Entry 7Z0H (electron microscopy, 2.60 A resolution); this record covers chains A and H of the 19 polymer chains in the assembly.

Chain A:
Molecule: DNA-directed RNA polymerase III subunit RPC1
Source organism: Saccharomyces cerevisiae S288C
Notes: EC 2.7.7.6
Reference sequence: P04051 (RPC1_YEAST); residues 1-1460 here = UniProt positions 1-1460
Chain sequence (1460 residues; each row starts with the number of its first residue):
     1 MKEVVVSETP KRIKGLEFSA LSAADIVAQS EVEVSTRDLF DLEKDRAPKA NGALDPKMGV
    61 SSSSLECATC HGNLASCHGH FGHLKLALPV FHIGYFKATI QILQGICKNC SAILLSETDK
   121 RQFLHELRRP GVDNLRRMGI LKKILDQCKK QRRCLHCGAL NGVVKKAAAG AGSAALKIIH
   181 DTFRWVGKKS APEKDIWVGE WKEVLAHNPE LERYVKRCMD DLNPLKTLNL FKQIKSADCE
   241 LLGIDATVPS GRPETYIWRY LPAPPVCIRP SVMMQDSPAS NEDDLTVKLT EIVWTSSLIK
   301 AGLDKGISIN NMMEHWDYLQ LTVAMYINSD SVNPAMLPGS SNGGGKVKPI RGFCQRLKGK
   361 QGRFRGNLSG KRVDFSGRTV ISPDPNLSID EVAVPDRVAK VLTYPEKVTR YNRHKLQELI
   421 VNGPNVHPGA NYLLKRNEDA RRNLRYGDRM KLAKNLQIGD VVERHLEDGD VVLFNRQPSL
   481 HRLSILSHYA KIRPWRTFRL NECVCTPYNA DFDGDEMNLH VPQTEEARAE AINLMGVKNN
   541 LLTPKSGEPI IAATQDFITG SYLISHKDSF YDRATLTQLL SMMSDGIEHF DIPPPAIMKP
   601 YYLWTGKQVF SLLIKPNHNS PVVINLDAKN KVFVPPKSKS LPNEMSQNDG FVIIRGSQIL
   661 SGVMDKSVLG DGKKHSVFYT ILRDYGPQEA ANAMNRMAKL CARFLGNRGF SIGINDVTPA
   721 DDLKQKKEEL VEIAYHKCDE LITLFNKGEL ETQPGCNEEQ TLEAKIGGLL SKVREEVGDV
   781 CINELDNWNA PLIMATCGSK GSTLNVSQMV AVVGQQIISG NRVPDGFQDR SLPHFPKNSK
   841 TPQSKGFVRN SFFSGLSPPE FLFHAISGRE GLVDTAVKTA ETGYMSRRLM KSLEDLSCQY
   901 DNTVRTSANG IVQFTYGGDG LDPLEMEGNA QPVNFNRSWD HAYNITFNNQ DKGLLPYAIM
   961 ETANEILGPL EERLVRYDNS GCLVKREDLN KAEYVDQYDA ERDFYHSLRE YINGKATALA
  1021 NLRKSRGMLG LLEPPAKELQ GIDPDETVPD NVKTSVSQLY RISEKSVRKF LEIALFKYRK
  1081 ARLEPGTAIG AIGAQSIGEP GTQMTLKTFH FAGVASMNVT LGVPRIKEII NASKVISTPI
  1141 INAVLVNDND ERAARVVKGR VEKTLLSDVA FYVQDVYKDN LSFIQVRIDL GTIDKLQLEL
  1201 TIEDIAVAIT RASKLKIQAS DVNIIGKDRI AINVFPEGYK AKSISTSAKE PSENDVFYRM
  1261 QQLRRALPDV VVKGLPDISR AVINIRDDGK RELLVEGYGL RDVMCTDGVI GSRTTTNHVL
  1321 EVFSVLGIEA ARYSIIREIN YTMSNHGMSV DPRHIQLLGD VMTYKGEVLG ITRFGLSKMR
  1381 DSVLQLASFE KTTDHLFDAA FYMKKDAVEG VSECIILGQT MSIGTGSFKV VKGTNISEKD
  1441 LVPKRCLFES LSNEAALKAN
Unresolved in the structure: 1, 169-174, 333-347, 1237-1251, 1457-1460
UniProt features mapped onto this chain:
  - region: P858 to E870 (Bridging helix)
  - binding site (Zn(2+)): C67, C70, C77, H80, C107, C110, C154
  - binding site (Mg(2+)): D511, D513, D515
Bound ions: Zn2+ site 1: C67, C70, C77, H80; Zn2+ site 2: C107, C110, C154, C157; Mg2+ site 1: D511, D513, D515; Mg2+ site 2: D511, D513 (shared with 1 residue of chain I)

Chain H:
Molecule: DNA-directed RNA polymerases I, II, and III subunit RPABC3
Source organism: Saccharomyces cerevisiae S288C
Reference sequence: P20436 (RPAB3_YEAST); residues 1-146 here = UniProt positions 1-146
Chain sequence (146 residues; each row starts with the number of its first residue):
     1 MSNTLFDDIF QVSEVDPGRY NKVCRIEAAS TTQDQCKLTL DINVELFPVA AQDSLTVTIA
    61 SSLNLEDTPA NDSSATRSWR PPQAGDRSLA DDYDYVMYGT AYKFEEVSKD LIAVYYSFGG
   121 LLMRLEGNYR NLNNLKQENA YLLIRR
Unresolved in the structure: 66-73
UniProt features mapped onto this chain:
  - region: D16 to T39 (Non-specific ssDNA binding)
  - modified residue: S2 (N-acetylserine), T68 (Phosphothreonine)

How chain A and chain H interact:
Contacting residue pairs - 93 pairs, chain A then chain H:
  H566(A) - Y20(H)
  K567(A) - Y20(H)
  K567(A) - V23(H)
  K567(A) - D41(H)  salt bridge
  K567(A) - G120(H)  hydrogen bond (side chain-backbone)
  K567(A) - L121(H)
  D568(A) - Y20(H)
  D568(A) - N21(H)  hydrogen bond (side chain-backbone)
  D568(A) - K22(H)  hydrogen bond (backbone-side chain)
  D568(A) - V23(H)  hydrogen bond (side chain-backbone)
  F570(A) - K22(H)
  F570(A) - V23(H)  hydrophobic
  F570(A) - N43(H)
  R573(A) - W79(H)  hydrogen bond (side chain-backbone)
  F590(A) - S78(H)  hydrogen bond (backbone-side chain)
  D591(A) - R77(H)
  D591(A) - S78(H)
  I592(A) - S78(H)  hydrogen bond (backbone-side chain)
  I592(A) - W79(H)  hydrogen bond (backbone-backbone)
  P593(A) - W79(H)
  P594(A) - W79(H)  hydrophobic
  P594(A) - Y98(H)  hydrophobic
  P595(A) - W79(H)
  P595(A) - Y98(H)
  A596(A) - M97(H)
  A596(A) - Y98(H)  hydrogen bond (backbone-backbone)
  A596(A) - F118(H)
  A596(A) - G119(H)
  I597(A) - L46(H)  hydrophobic
  I597(A) - Y95(H)
  I597(A) - V96(H)
  M598(A) - W79(H)
  M598(A) - V96(H)  hydrogen bond (backbone-backbone)
  M598(A) - Y98(H)  hydrophobic
  M598(A) - Y141(H)  hydrophobic
  K599(A) - A90(H)  hydrogen bond (side chain-backbone)
  K599(A) - D91(H)
  K599(A) - Y93(H)  hydrogen bond (side chain-backbone)
  K599(A) - D94(H)
  K599(A) - Y95(H)
  K599(A) - V96(H)  hydrogen bond (backbone-backbone)
  P600(A) - L46(H)
  Y602(A) - W79(H)  hydrophobic
  Y602(A) - P81(H)  hydrophobic
  Y602(A) - P82(H)
  L603(A) - L46(H)  hydrophobic
  T605(A) - G119(H)  hydrogen bond (side chain-backbone)
  K607(A) - G119(H)
  K607(A) - G120(H)
  H618(A) - R77(H)
  K637(A) - E14(H)  salt bridge
  L641(A) - R124(H)
  P642(A) - K103(H)
  P642(A) - E105(H)
  P642(A) - Y115(H)
  E644(A) - Y102(H)  hydrogen bond
  E644(A) - K103(H)  salt bridge
  E644(A) - L122(H)
  M645(A) - R25(H)
  M645(A) - L122(H)  hydrophobic
  M645(A) - R124(H)
  S646(A) - R25(H)  hydrogen bond (backbone-side chain)
  D649(A) - Y20(H)
  L660(A) - T100(H)
  L660(A) - Y102(H)  hydrophobic
  L660(A) - S117(H)  hydrogen bond (backbone-side chain)
  L660(A) - G120(H)
  L660(A) - L122(H)
  S661(A) - L122(H)
  L785(A) - R19(H)  hydrogen bond (backbone-side chain)
  D786(A) - R19(H)
  N787(A) - R19(H)  hydrogen bond (side chain-backbone)
  N787(A) - N21(H)  hydrogen bond
  W788(A) - N21(H)  hydrogen bond
  L792(A) - R19(H)
  Y943(A) - K136(H)
  F947(A) - K136(H)
  N949(A) - K136(H)  hydrogen bond (side chain-backbone)
  N949(A) - Q137(H)
  L1022(A) - E106(H)
  S1025(A) - K109(H)
  N1051(A) - Y129(H)
  N1051(A) - N131(H)  hydrogen bond (backbone-side chain)
  T1054(A) - N131(H)  hydrogen bond (side chain-backbone)
  S1055(A) - N131(H)
  Q1058(A) - F104(H)
  Q1058(A) - I112(H)
  Q1058(A) - R130(H)
  Q1058(A) - N131(H)
  Q1058(A) - N134(H)  hydrogen bond (side chain-backbone)
  L1059(A) - F104(H)
  L1059(A) - E105(H)
  L1059(A) - E106(H)
Interface residues without a listed pair, chain A (54 interface residues in all): H589, Y601, W604, Q608, Q647, N648, I653, R1026, V1052
Interface residues without a listed pair, chain H (53 interface residues in all): D16, E27, L63, T76, M123, L132, L135

In short:
54 residues of chain A face 53 of chain H across their interface, with 25 hydrogen bonds and 3 salt bridges.
Polar contacts include K567(A)-D41(H), K637(A)-E14(H) and E644(A)-K103(H). From UniProt: 7 Zn2+-binding
residues and 3 Mg2+-binding residues on chain A.
Here chain A is DNA-directed RNA polymerase III subunit RPC1 and chain H is DNA-directed RNA polymerases I,
II, and III subunit RPABC3, both from Saccharomyces cerevisiae S288C. Entry 7Z0H (Structure of yeast RNA
Polymerase III-Ty1 integrase complex at 2.6 A (focus subunit AC40)) was determined by electron microscopy,
deposited together with 7Z2Z, 7Z30, 7Z31 and 8BWS.
